PDB entry 4B9N | X-ray diffraction, 2.20 A resolution | chains A and C of the 3 polymer chains in the assembly

Chain A:
Protein: DNA polymerase
From: Geobacillus stearothermophilus
Notes: EC 2.7.7.7
Reference sequence: E1C9K5 (E1C9K5_GEOSE); residues 297-876 here correspond to UniProt positions 1-580 (UniProt number = residue number - 296)
Chain sequence (619 residues; row label = number of the first residue in the row):
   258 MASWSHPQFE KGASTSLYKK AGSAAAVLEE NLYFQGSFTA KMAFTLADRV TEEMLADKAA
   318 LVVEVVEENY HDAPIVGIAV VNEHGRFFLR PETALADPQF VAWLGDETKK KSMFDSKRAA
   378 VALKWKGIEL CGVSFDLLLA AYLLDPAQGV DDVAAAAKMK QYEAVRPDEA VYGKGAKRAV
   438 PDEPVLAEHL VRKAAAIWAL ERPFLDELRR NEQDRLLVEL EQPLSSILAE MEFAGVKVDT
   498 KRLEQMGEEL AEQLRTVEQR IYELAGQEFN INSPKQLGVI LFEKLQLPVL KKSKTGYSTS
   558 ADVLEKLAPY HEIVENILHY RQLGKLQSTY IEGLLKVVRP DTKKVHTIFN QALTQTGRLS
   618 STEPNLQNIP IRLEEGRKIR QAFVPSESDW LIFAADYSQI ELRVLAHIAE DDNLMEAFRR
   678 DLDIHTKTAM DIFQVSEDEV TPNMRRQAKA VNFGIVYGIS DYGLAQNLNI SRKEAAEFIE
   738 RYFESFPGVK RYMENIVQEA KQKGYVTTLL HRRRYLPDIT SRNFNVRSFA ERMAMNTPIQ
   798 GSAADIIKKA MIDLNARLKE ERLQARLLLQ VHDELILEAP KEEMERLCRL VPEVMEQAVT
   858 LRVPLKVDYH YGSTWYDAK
Not modelled in the structure: 258-295
Sequence notes: expression tag (258-296)
Metal / ion sites: Mg2+: Asp653, Asp830

Chain C:
Molecule: 15-nt DNA strand
Sequence (15 nucleotides; each row starts with the number of its first residue):
     1 CAAXAGAGTC AGGCT
Not modelled in the structure: 1, 13-15
Modified / non-standard residues: FAX ([(1R,2S,4R)-4-{[6-amino-5-(formylamino)pyrimidin-4-yl]amino}-2-hydroxycyclopentyl]methyl dihydrogen phosphate) at position 4

How chain A and chain C interact:
Contacting residue pairs (34; chain A residue first):
  Asn527(A) with DT9(C), hydrogen bond to the phosphate
  Asn529(A) with DG8(C), phosphate contact; DT9(C), sugar contact
  Ser530(A) with DT9(C), hydrogen bond to the phosphate; DC10(C), hydrogen bond to the phosphate
  Lys532(A) with DC10(C), phosphate contact; DA11(C), salt bridge to the phosphate
  Gln533(A) with DC10(C), hydrogen bond to the phosphate
  Lys582(A) with DG6(C), base contact
  Ser585(A) with DA7(C), phosphate contact; DG8(C), phosphate contact
  Thr586(A) with DA7(C), sugar contact
  Leu610(A) with FAX_4(C), phosphate contact; DA5(C), phosphate contact
  Thr611(A) with FAX_4(C), phosphate contact
  Gln612(A) with FAX_4(C), hydrogen bond to the phosphate
  Ser617(A) with FAX_4(C), phosphate contact; DA5(C), hydrogen bond to the phosphate
  Ser618(A) with DA5(C), sugar contact
  Thr619(A) with DA5(C), sugar contact; DG6(C), phosphate contact
  Glu620(A) with DG6(C), hydrogen bond to the phosphate
  Asn622(A) with DA5(C), hydrogen bond to the sugar; DG6(C), phosphate contact
  Asn625(A) with DA5(C), base contact
  Phe710(A) with DA2(C), base contact
  Tyr714(A) with DA2(C), sugar contact
  Gly715(A) with DA2(C), sugar contact
  Arg771(A) with DA3(C), salt bridge to the phosphate
  Phe786(A) with DA2(C), phosphate contact; DA3(C), phosphate contact
  Arg789(A) with DA2(C), salt bridge to the phosphate
  Met790(A) with DA2(C), sugar contact; DA3(C), phosphate contact
Also at the interface, not in a pair above, chain A (29 interface residues in all): Glu589, Gly590, Pro621, Ile716, Ser717

In short:
Chain A and chain C form an interface of 29 and 10 residues respectively; the contacts include 8 hydrogen
bonds and 3 salt bridges. Polar contacts include Asn622(A)-DA5(C), Asn527(A)-DT9(C) and Ser530(A)-DT9(C).
Asp653(A) and Asp830(A) form the Mg2+ site.
Here chain A is DNA polymerase (Geobacillus stearothermophilus) and chain C is a 15-nt DNA strand. Entry 4B9N
(Structure of the high fidelity DNA polymerase I correctly bypassing the oxidative formamidopyrimidine-dA DNA
lesion) was determined by X-ray diffraction, deposited together with 4B9L, 4B9M, 4B9S, 4B9T, 4B9U and 4B9V.
